PDB entry 3UO1 | X-ray diffraction, 1.64 A resolution | chains H and P of the 3 polymer chains in the assembly

# Chain H
Molecule: Anti-MHC-I monoclonal antibody, 64-3-7 H chain
From: Mus musculus
Notes: antibody fragment or engineered binder
Chain sequence (216 residues; each row starts with the number of its first residue):
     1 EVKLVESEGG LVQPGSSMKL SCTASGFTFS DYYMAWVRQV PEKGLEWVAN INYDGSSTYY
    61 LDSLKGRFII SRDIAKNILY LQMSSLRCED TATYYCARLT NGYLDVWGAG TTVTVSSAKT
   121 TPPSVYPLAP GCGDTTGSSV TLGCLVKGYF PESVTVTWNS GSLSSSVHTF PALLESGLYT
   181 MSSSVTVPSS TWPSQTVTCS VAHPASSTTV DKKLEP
Cystine bridges: C22-C96, C144-C199

# Chain P
Molecule: H-2 class I histocompatibility antigen, L-D alpha chain
Notes: fragment: H-2L(d) PEPTIDE SEGMENT 46-54
UniProtKB: P01897 (HA1L_MOUSE); residues 46-54 here correspond to UniProt positions 70-78 (UniProt number = residue number + 24)
Chain sequence (9 residues; numbered 46 to 54; the number before each row is that of its first residue):
    46 EPQAPWMEQ
Reported in the primary citation:
  - mutagenesis - Q48A: unchanged binding to Anti-MHC-I monoclonal antibody, 64-3-7 H chain (chain H)
  - conformationally variable residues (side-chain flip): W51, M52

# How chain H and chain P interact
Residue-residue contacts (15; chain H residue first):
  Y33(H) with Q48(P)
  W47(H) with W51(P), hydrophobic
  N50(H) with W51(P); M52(P)
  Y53(H) with Q48(P)
  S57(H) with M52(P)
  T58(H) with M52(P)
  Y59(H) with W51(P); M52(P), hydrophobic
  L99(H) with Q48(P)
  T100(H) with Q48(P)
  N101(H) with P47(P); Q48(P), hydrogen bond (backbone-side chain)
  G102(H) with Q48(P), hydrogen bond (backbone-backbone); P50(P)
Other interface residues (no listed pair), chain P (7 interface residues in all): E46, A49
From the paper, about this interface:
  - epitope / paratope residues, chain P: Q48(P), W51(P), M52(P)
  - hot spots on chain P (mutagenesis) - W51A: decreased binding to Anti-MHC-I monoclonal antibody, 64-3-7 H chain (chain H)
  - hot spots on chain P (mutagenesis) - Q48R: abolished binding to Anti-MHC-I monoclonal antibody, 64-3-7 H chain (chain H)

# Summary
11 residues of chain H and 7 residues of chain P are in contact, with 2 hydrogen bonds. Polar contacts include
N101(H)-Q48(P) and G102(H)-Q48(P). From the paper: W51A of chain P reduces binding to Anti-MHC-I monoclonal
antibody, 64-3-7 H chain (chain H); epitope/paratope residues Q48(P), W51(P) and M52(P); 3 substitutions were
tested in all.
Here chain H is Anti-MHC-I monoclonal antibody, 64-3-7 H chain (Mus musculus) and chain P is H-2 class I
histocompatibility antigen, L-D alpha chain. Entry 3UO1 (Structure of a monoclonal antibody complexed with its
MHC-I antigen) was determined by X-ray diffraction, deposited together with 3UYR, 3V4U and 3V52.
